7MLB - chains A and B of the 9 polymer chains in the assembly; structure by X-ray diffraction, 3.60 A resolution.

Chain A (and B):
Protein: DNA-directed RNA polymerase subunit alpha
Source organism: Thermus thermophilus (strain HB8 / ATCC 27634 / DSM 579)
Notes: EC 2.7.7.6; chain B of this document is another copy of the same molecule, construct and numbering; everything in this record applies to it too
Reference sequence: Q5SHR6 (RPOA_THET8); residue numbers follow UniProt; this construct covers 1-315
Sequence (315 residues; each row starts with the number of its first residue):
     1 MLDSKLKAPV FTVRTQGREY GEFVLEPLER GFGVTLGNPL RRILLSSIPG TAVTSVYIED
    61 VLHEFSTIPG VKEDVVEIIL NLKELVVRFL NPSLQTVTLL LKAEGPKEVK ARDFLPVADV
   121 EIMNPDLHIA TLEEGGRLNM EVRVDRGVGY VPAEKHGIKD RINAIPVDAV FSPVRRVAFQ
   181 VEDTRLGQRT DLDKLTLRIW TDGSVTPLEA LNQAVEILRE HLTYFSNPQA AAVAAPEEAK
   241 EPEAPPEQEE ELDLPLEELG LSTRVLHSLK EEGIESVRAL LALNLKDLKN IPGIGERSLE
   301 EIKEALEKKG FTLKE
Not modelled in the structure: 1-3, 230-315 (chain B: 1-6, 229-315)

Chain A / chain B interface:
Contacting residue pairs (46):
  Ala8(A) - Tyr224(B)  hydrophobic
  Pro9(A) - Tyr224(B)
  Phe11(A) - Tyr224(B)
  Phe11(A) - Phe225(B)
  Phe11(A) - Asn227(B)
  Phe11(A) - Pro228(B)
  Leu25(A) - Tyr224(B)
  Leu25(A) - Phe225(B)  hydrophobic
  Leu28(A) - His221(B)
  Gly31(A) - Arg42(B)  hydrogen bond (backbone-side chain)
  Phe32(A) - Ser47(B)
  Phe32(A) - Ile217(B)  hydrophobic
  Phe32(A) - His221(B)
  Val34(A) - Arg42(B)
  Thr35(A) - Pro39(B)
  Thr35(A) - Arg42(B)  hydrogen bond
  Leu36(A) - Leu218(B)  hydrophobic
  Leu36(A) - His221(B)
  Leu36(A) - Leu222(B)  hydrophobic
  Pro39(A) - Pro39(B)  hydrophobic
  Leu40(A) - Phe225(B)  hydrophobic
  Arg42(A) - Gly31(B)  hydrogen bond (side chain-backbone)
  Arg42(A) - Val34(B)
  Arg42(A) - Thr35(B)  hydrogen bond
  Ile43(A) - Phe32(B)  hydrophobic
  Ser47(A) - Phe32(B)
  Val215(A) - Leu222(B)
  Ile217(A) - Phe32(B)  hydrophobic
  Leu218(A) - Leu36(B)  hydrophobic
  Leu218(A) - Leu222(B)  hydrophobic
  Arg219(A) - Leu222(B)
  His221(A) - Phe32(B)
  Leu222(A) - Leu218(B)  hydrophobic
  Leu222(A) - Arg219(B)
  Leu222(A) - Leu222(B)  hydrophobic
  Tyr224(A) - Pro9(B)
  Phe225(A) - Phe11(B)
  Phe225(A) - Leu25(B)  hydrophobic
  Phe225(A) - Leu36(B)  hydrophobic
  Phe225(A) - Leu40(B)  hydrophobic
  Asn227(A) - Phe11(B)
  Pro228(A) - Phe11(B)
  Pro228(A) - Val13(B)  hydrophobic
  Gln229(A) - Phe11(B)  hydrogen bond (backbone-backbone)
  Gln229(A) - Thr12(B)
  Gln229(A) - Val13(B)
Also at the interface, not in a pair above, chain A (30 interface residues in all): Lys5, Val13, Leu211, Asn212
Also at the interface, not in a pair above, chain B (29 interface residues in all): Ile43, Ser46, Leu195, Val215, Glu220, Ser226

Overview:
The interface between chain A and chain B involves 30 residues on one side and 29 on the other, with 5
hydrogen bonds. Among the polar pairs are Gly31(A)-Arg42(B), Thr35(A)-Arg42(B) and Gln229(A)-Phe11(B).
Both chains are DNA-directed RNA polymerase subunit alpha (Thermus thermophilus (strain HB8 / ATCC 27634 / DSM
579)). Entry 7MLB (Crystal structure of Thermus thermophilus transcription initiation complex with 5nt RNA)
was determined by X-ray diffraction together with 7MLI, 7MLJ and 7RDQ from the same study.
